6LI3 - chains B and N of the 5 polymer chains in the assembly; structure by electron microscopy, 3.32 A resolution.

== Chain B ==
Protein: Guanine nucleotide-binding protein G(I)/G(S)/G(T) subunit beta-1
From: Homo sapiens
Reference sequence: P62873 (GBB1_HUMAN); residue numbers follow UniProt; this construct covers 1-340
Amino-acid sequence (340 residues; numbered 1 to 340; the number before each row is that of its first residue):
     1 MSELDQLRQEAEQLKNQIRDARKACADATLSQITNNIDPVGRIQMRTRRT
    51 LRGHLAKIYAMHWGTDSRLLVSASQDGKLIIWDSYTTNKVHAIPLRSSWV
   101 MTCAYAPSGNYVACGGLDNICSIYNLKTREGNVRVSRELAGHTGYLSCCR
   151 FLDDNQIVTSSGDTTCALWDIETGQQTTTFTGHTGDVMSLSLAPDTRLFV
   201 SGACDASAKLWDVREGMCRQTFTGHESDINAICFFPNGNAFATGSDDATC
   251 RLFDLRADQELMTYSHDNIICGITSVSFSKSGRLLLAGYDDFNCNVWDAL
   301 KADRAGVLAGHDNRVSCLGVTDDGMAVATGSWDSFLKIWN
Not modelled in the structure: 1-2
Swiss-Prot annotation at these positions:
  - modified residue: Ser2 (N-acetylserine), His266 (Phosphohistidine)
  - natural variant: Leu30 (L30F: In MRD42; uncertain significance), Arg52 (R52G: In MRD42), Gly64 (G64V: In MRD42), Asp76 (D76E: In MRD42; D76G: In MRD42), Gly77 (G77S: In MRD42), Lys78 (K78R: In MRD42), Ile80 (I80N: In MRD42; I80T: In MRD42), His91 (H91R: In MRD42; uncertain significance), Ala92 (A92T: In MRD42), Pro94 (P94S: In MRD42), Leu95 (L95P: In MRD42), Arg96 (R96L: In MRD42), 5 further natural variant entries in UniProt

== Chain N ==
Protein: nanobody Nb35
From: Lama glama
Notes: antibody fragment or engineered binder
Amino-acid sequence (149 residues; each row starts with the number of its first residue; numbers below 1 keep their minus sign (Met-22 is residue -22)):
   -22 MKYLLPTAAAGLLLLAAQPAMAMQVQLQESGGGLVQPGGSLRLSCAASGF
    28 TFSNYKMNWVRQAPGKGLEWVSDISQSGASISYTGSVKGRFTISRDNAKN
    78 TLYLQMNSLKPEDTAVYYCARCPAPFTRDCFDVTSTTYAYRGQGTQVTV
Not modelled in the structure: -22 to 0
Cystine bridges: Cys22-Cys96, Cys99-Cys107

== How chain B and chain N interact ==
Residue-residue contacts (14):
  Arg8(B) - Gln120(N)  hydrogen bond
  Glu12(B) - Gln5(N)
  Thr184(B) - Thr114(N)  hydrogen bond (backbone-side chain)
  Thr184(B) - Ala116(N)
  Cys204(B) - Tyr117(N)  hydrogen bond (backbone-side chain)
  Glu226(B) - Val2(N)
  Glu226(B) - Phe27(N)
  Glu226(B) - Thr28(N)  hydrogen bond (side chain-backbone)
  Glu226(B) - Tyr32(N)
  Glu226(B) - Arg98(N)
  Ser227(B) - Pro100(N)
  Ser227(B) - Tyr117(N)
  Asp228(B) - Tyr117(N)  hydrogen bond
  Asp247(B) - Tyr32(N)
Also at the interface, not in a pair above, chain B (11 interface residues in all): Asp205, Ala206, Ile270
Also at the interface, not in a pair above, chain N (12 interface residues in all): Phe103

== Summary ==
The interface between chain B and chain N involves 11 residues on one side and 12 on the other, with 5
hydrogen bonds. Polar contacts include Arg8(B)-Gln120(N), Thr184(B)-Thr114(N) and Cys204(B)-Tyr117(N).
Here chain B is Guanine nucleotide-binding protein G(I)/G(S)/G(T) subunit beta-1 (Homo sapiens) and chain N is
nanobody Nb35 (Lama glama). Entry 6LI3 (cryo-EM structure of GPR52-miniGs-NB35) was determined by electron
microscopy, deposited together with 6LI0, 6LI1 and 6LI2.
